Entry 2O50 (X-ray diffraction, 2.90 A resolution); this record covers chains A and B.

[Chain A (and B)]
Molecule: Enoyl-acyl carrier reductase
Source organism: Toxoplasma gondii
Notes: EC 1.3.1.9; chain B of this document is another copy of the same molecule, construct and numbering; everything in this record applies to it too
UniProt: Q6UCJ9 (Q6UCJ9_TOXGO); residues 1-315 here correspond to UniProt positions 103-417 (UniProt number = residue number + 102)
Amino-acid sequence (315 residues; row label = number of the first residue in the row):
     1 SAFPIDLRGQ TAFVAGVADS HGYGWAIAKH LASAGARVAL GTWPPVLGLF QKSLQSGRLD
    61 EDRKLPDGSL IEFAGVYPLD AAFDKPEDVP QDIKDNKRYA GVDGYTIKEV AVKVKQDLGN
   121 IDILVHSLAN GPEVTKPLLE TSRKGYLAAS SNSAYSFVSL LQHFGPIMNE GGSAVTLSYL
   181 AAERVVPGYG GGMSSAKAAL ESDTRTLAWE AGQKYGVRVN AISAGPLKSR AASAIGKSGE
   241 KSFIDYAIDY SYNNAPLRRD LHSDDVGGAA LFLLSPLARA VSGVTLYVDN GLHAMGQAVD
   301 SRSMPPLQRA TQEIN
Disordered / not traced: 1-3, 228-240, 307-315 (chain B: 1-2, 228-241, 307-315)
Construct notes: modified residue (168, 193, 295, 304)
Modified residues: Mse168, Mse193, Mse295, Mse304 (selenomethionine; parent Met)
Reported in the primary citation:
  - conformationally variable residues (order/disorder transition, side-chain flip): W43 to S69, K228 to K241

[Chain A / chain B interface]
Pairs across the interface (62):
  P66(A) - F3(B)
  A208(A) - P256(B)
  W209(A) - A255(B)
  W209(A) - P256(B)  hydrophobic
  W209(A) - Mse295(B)  hydrophobic
  W209(A) - V299(B)  hydrophobic
  G212(A) - P256(B)
  G212(A) - L257(B)
  Q213(A) - A255(B)  hydrogen bond (side chain-backbone)
  Q213(A) - P256(B)  hydrogen bond (side chain-backbone)
  R218(A) - L257(B)
  N254(A) - W209(B)
  A255(A) - W209(B)
  A255(A) - Q213(B)  hydrogen bond (backbone-side chain)
  P256(A) - A208(B)
  P256(A) - W209(B)  hydrophobic
  P256(A) - G212(B)
  P256(A) - Q213(B)  hydrogen bond (backbone-side chain)
  L257(A) - R218(B)
  L257(A) - R279(B)
  R259(A) - R279(B)
  R259(A) - A280(B)
  L261(A) - A280(B)  hydrophobic
  D265(A) - L277(B)
  D265(A) - R279(B)  salt bridge
  D265(A) - A280(B)
  G268(A) - L277(B)
  A269(A) - F272(B)  hydrophobic
  A269(A) - L277(B)
  F272(A) - A269(B)  hydrophobic
  F272(A) - F272(B)  hydrophobic
  L277(A) - D265(B)
  L277(A) - G268(B)
  L277(A) - A269(B)
  R279(A) - L257(B)
  R279(A) - R259(B)
  R279(A) - D265(B)  salt bridge
  R279(A) - N290(B)
  A280(A) - R259(B)
  A280(A) - L261(B)  hydrophobic
  A280(A) - D265(B)
  A280(A) - V288(B)
  A280(A) - D289(B)  hydrogen bond (backbone-backbone)
  A280(A) - N290(B)  hydrogen bond (backbone-backbone)
  V281(A) - Y287(B)
  S282(A) - G291(B)
  S282(A) - H293(B)  hydrogen bond (backbone-side chain)
  G283(A) - H293(B)
  V284(A) - Y287(B)
  V284(A) - H293(B)
  L286(A) - V284(B)  hydrophobic
  Y287(A) - V284(B)
  V288(A) - A280(B)
  D289(A) - A280(B)  hydrogen bond (backbone-backbone)
  N290(A) - A280(B)  hydrogen bond (backbone-backbone)
  G291(A) - A280(B)
  G291(A) - S282(B)
  H293(A) - S282(B)
  H293(A) - G283(B)
  H293(A) - V284(B)
  Mse295(A) - W209(B)  hydrophobic
  V299(A) - W209(B)  hydrophobic
Also at the interface, not in a pair above, chain A (41 interface residues in all): I5, H30, D67, R205, V217, R258, D264, L271, A294
Also at the interface, not in a pair above, chain B (42 interface residues in all): P4, I5, H30, R205, G216, V217, N254, R258, D264, L271, V281, L286, A294

[Overview]
41 residues of chain A face 42 of chain B across their interface, with 9 hydrogen bonds and 2 salt bridges.
Polar contacts include D265(A)-R279(B), Q213(A)-A255(B) and Q213(A)-P256(B). The paper reports conformational
variability at W43(A) and K228(A).
Chain A and chain B are both Enoyl-acyl carrier reductase (Toxoplasma gondii); the structure, The crystal
structure of Toxoplasma gondii Enoyl acyl carrier protein reductase, was determined by X-ray diffraction (same
publication as 2O2S and 2O2Y).
